PDB entry 8FS8 | electron microscopy, 3.04 A resolution | chains G and H of the 11 polymer chains in the assembly

== Chain G ==
Protein: DNA damage checkpoint control protein RAD17
Organism: Saccharomyces cerevisiae
UniProtKB: A0A8H4BW58 (A0A8H4BW58_YEASX); numbering as in UniProt (aligned over 1-401)
Amino-acid sequence (401 residues; each row starts with the number of its first residue):
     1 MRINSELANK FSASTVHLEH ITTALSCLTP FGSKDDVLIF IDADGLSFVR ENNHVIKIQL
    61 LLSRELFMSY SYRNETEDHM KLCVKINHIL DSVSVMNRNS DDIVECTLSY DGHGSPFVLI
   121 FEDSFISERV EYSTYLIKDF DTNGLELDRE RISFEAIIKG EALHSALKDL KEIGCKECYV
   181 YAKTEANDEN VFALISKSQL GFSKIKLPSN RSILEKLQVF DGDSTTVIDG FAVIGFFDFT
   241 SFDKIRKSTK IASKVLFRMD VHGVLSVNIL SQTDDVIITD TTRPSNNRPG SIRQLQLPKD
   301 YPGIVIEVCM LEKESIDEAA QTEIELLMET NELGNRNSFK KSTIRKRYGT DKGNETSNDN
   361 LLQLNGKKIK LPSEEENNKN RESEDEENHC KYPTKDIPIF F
Disordered / not traced: 1-8, 99-101, 272-300, 331-401

== Chain H ==
Protein: DDC1 isoform 1
Organism: Saccharomyces cerevisiae
UniProtKB: A0A8H4BUG7 (A0A8H4BUG7_YEASX); residues 1-612 here = UniProt positions 1-612
Amino-acid sequence (612 residues; each row starts with the number of its first residue):
     1 MSFKATITES GKQNIWFRAI YVLSTIQDDI KITVTTNELI AWSMNETDTT LCQVRFQKSF
    61 FEEYEFKPHE IVFGENGVQV IEDTYGNSHK LYSFRVNGRH LTTISRKPDG DGIKSFTIAV
   121 NNTSTCPESL ANRLIVVIEM DSLIVKEYCP QFQPIKYDPI IINLKYKRRF LDVFGTAASD
   181 RNPQEPLDPK LLDVFTNTER ELTSALFNEE VESDIRKRNQ LTAADEINYI CCNSTLLKNF
   241 LDNCNVNVTD EVKLEINVHR LSITAFTKAV YGKNNDLLRN ALSMSNTIST LDLEHYCLFT
   301 TIEDEKQDKR SHSKRREHMK SIIFKLKDFK NFITIGPSWK TTQDGNDNIS LWFCHPGDPI
   361 LMQMQKPGVK LELVEVTDSN INDDILEGKF IKTAISGSKE EAGLKDNKES CESPLKSKTA
   421 LKRENLPHSV AGTRNSPLKV SYLTPDNGST VAKTYRNNTA RKLFVEEQSQ STNYEQDKRF
   481 RQASSVHMNM NREQSFDIGT THEVACPRNE SNSLKRSIAD ICNETEDPTQ QSTFAKRADT
   541 TVTWGKALPA ADDEVSCSNI DRKGMLKKEK LKHMQGLLNS QNDTSNHKKQ DNKEMEDGLG
   601 LTQVEKPRGI FD
Disordered / not traced: 1, 72-76, 82-88, 168-226, 300-319, 342-346, 382-612

== Interface between chain G and chain H ==
Contacting residue pairs (28; chain G residue first):
  A162(G) with I144(H), hydrophobic
  S165(G) with I144(H)
  K168(G) with D109(H), salt bridge
  D169(G) with R106(H), salt bridge; K146(H); Y148(H), hydrogen bond
  E172(G) with T103(H), hydrogen bond (backbone-side chain); R106(H)
  I173(G) with T103(H); R106(H)
  Q199(G) with H100(H)
  L200(G) with H100(H); I104(H), hydrophobic; C149(H); P150(H)
  F202(G) with C149(H), hydrogen bond (backbone-side chain)
  S203(G) with E147(H); Y148(H)
  K204(G) with K146(H); E147(H), hydrogen bond (backbone-backbone)
  I205(G) with V145(H); K146(H)
  K206(G) with I144(H); V145(H), hydrogen bond (backbone-backbone)
  P208(G) with S142(H); L143(H); I144(H)
  I213(G) with S142(H)
Also at the interface, not in a pair above, chain G (17 interface residues in all): G201, L207
Also at the interface, not in a pair above, chain H (15 interface residues in all): R99

== Summary ==
The interface between chain G and chain H involves 17 residues on one side and 15 on the other, with 5
hydrogen bonds and 2 salt bridges. Among the polar pairs are K168(G)-D109(H), D169(G)-R106(H) and
D169(G)-Y148(H).
Chain G is DNA damage checkpoint control protein RAD17 and chain H is DDC1 isoform 1, both from Saccharomyces
cerevisiae; the structure, Structure of S. cerevisiae Rad24-RFC loading the 9-1-1 clamp onto a 5-nt gapped DNA
(9-1-1 encircling ..., was determined by electron microscopy, deposited together with 8FS3, 8FS4, 8FS5, 8FS6
and 8FS7.
